PDB entry 6CUG | X-ray diffraction, 2.40 A resolution | chains D and E of the 4 polymer chains in the assembly

[Chain D]
Protein: T-cell receptor alpha variable TRAV9-2 - BC8B TCR
Source organism: Homo sapiens
Sequence (207 residues; row label = number of the first residue in the row):
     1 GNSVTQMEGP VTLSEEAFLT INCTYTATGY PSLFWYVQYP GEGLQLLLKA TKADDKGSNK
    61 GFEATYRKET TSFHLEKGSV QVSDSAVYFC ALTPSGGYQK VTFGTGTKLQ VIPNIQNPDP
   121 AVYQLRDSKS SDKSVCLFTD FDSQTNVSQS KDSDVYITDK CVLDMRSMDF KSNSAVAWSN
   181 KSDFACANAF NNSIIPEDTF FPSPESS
Disordered / not traced: 182, 188-207
Disulfides: Cys-23/Cys-90, Cys-136/Cys-186

[Chain E]
Protein: T-cell receptor beta variable TRBV6-2 - BC8B TCR
Source organism: Homo sapiens
Sequence (245 residues; numbered 1 to 245; the number before each row is that of its first residue):
     1 NAGVTQTPKF RVLKTGQSMT LLCAQDMNHE YMYWYRQDPG MGLRLIHYSV GEGTTAKGEV
    61 PDGYNVSRLK KQNFLLGLES AAPSQTSVYF CASSMPGLRS SYEQYFGPGT RLTVTEDLKN
   121 VFPPEVAVFE PSEAEISHTQ KATLVCLATG FYPDHVELSW WVNGKEVHSG VCTDPQPLKE
   181 QPALNDSRYA LSSRLRVSAT FWQNPRNHFR CQVQFYGLSE NDEWTQDRAK PVTQIVSAEA
   241 WGRAD
Disordered / not traced: 1
Disulfides: Cys-23/Cys-91, Cys-146/Cys-211

[Chain D / chain E interface]
Contacting residue pairs (91):
  Ser-32(D) with Tyr-102(E), hydrogen bond
  Phe-34(D) with Tyr-102(E), hydrophobic; Glu-103(E)
  Tyr-36(D) with Glu-103(E); Gln-104(E), hydrogen bond (side chain-backbone); Phe-106(E), hydrophobic
  Gln-38(D) with Gln-37(E), hydrogen bond; Phe-90(E)
  Glu-42(D) with Phe-90(E)
  Gly-43(D) with Phe-90(E); Gly-107(E)
  Leu-44(D) with Leu-43(E), hydrophobic; Phe-106(E)
  Leu-46(D) with Glu-103(E)
  Lys-49(D) with Ser-101(E); Glu-103(E), salt bridge
  Thr-51(D) with Tyr-102(E)
  Phe-89(D) with Gln-37(E)
  Ser-95(D) with Tyr-102(E)
  Gly-96(D) with Pro-96(E); Gly-97(E), hydrogen bond (backbone-backbone); Leu-98(E); Tyr-102(E), hydrogen bond (backbone-side chain)
  Gly-97(D) with Tyr-31(E); Pro-96(E); Tyr-102(E)
  Tyr-98(D) with Tyr-31(E), hydrogen bond (backbone-side chain); Pro-96(E), hydrophobic; Gly-97(E)
  Lys-100(D) with Leu-45(E); Tyr-48(E)
  Val-101(D) with Gln-104(E)
  Phe-103(D) with Tyr-35(E); Gln-104(E); Phe-106(E), hydrophobic
  Thr-105(D) with Gly-42(E)
  Asp-119(D) with His-138(E), salt bridge
  Tyr-123(D) with Ser-132(E); Ala-134(E); Glu-135(E); His-138(E); Thr-139(E)
  Gln-124(D) with Ser-132(E), hydrogen bond (backbone-side chain)
  Leu-125(D) with Phe-129(E); Glu-130(E); Thr-143(E); Val-145(E), hydrophobic
  Arg-126(D) with Phe-129(E); Glu-130(E), hydrogen bond (backbone-backbone)
  Asp-127(D) with Val-128(E); Phe-129(E)
  Ser-128(D) with Val-128(E), hydrogen bond (backbone-backbone); Glu-130(E); Glu-239(E), hydrogen bond (side chain-backbone); Ala-240(E)
  Lys-133(D) with Ala-127(E); Phe-129(E)
  Val-135(D) with Phe-129(E), hydrophobic; Val-145(E), hydrophobic; Leu-147(E), hydrophobic
  Leu-137(D) with Thr-143(E)
  Thr-139(D) with Arg-196(E)
  Asp-140(D) with Thr-139(E); Arg-196(E), salt bridge
  Tyr-156(D) with Glu-180(E), hydrogen bond (side chain-backbone)
  Ile-157(D) with Leu-178(E)
  Thr-158(D) with Asp-174(E); Leu-178(E); Ser-192(E); Arg-194(E)
  Cys-161(D) with Cys-172(E), disulfide; Thr-173(E)
  Val-162(D) with Cys-172(E)
  Leu-163(D) with Gly-170(E); Val-171(E); Cys-172(E), hydrophobic; Arg-196(E)
  Asp-164(D) with Ser-169(E); Gly-170(E), hydrogen bond (backbone-backbone)
  Met-165(D) with Lys-141(E); Ser-169(E); Arg-196(E)
  Arg-166(D) with Ser-169(E), hydrogen bond (backbone-side chain)
  Phe-170(D) with Lys-141(E); Arg-196(E)
  Ser-172(D) with Arg-196(E), hydrogen bond
  Ser-174(D) with Arg-194(E), hydrogen bond (backbone-side chain)
  Val-176(D) with Ser-192(E); Arg-194(E)
  Trp-178(D) with Leu-147(E), hydrophobic; Ala-190(E), hydrophobic
Other interface residues (no listed pair), chain D (53 interface residues in all): Gly-41, Thr-93, Gln-99, Ser-134, Ser-153, Asp-159, Met-168, Ala-175
Other interface residues (no listed pair), chain E (49 interface residues in all): Tyr-33, Pro-108, Pro-131, Leu-144, Thr-149
Disulfides between the chains: Cys-161(D)/Cys-172(E)

[Summary]
53 residues of chain D face 49 of chain E across their interface, with 1 disulfide bond, 15 hydrogen bonds and
3 salt bridges. Polar pairs include Lys-49(D)/Glu-103(E), Asp-119(D)/His-138(E) and Asp-140(D)/Arg-196(E).
Here chain D is T-cell receptor alpha variable TRAV9-2 - BC8B TCR and chain E is T-cell receptor beta variable
TRBV6-2 - BC8B TCR, both from Homo sapiens. Entry 6CUG (Crystal structure of BC8B TCR-CD1b-PC complex) was
determined by X-ray diffraction together with 6CUH and 6D64 from the same study.
